5TGH - chains A and B; structure by X-ray diffraction, 2.80 A resolution.

== Chain A ==
Name: Sorting nexin-5
From: Homo sapiens
UniProt: Q9Y5X3 (SNX5_HUMAN); numbering as in UniProt (aligned over 22-170)
Sequence (152 residues; row label = number of the first residue in the row):
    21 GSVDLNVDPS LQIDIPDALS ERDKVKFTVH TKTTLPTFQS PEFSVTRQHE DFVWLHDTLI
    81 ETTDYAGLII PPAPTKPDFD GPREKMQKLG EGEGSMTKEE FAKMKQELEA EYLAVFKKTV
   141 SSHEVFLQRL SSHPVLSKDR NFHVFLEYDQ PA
Disordered / not traced: 21-29, 172
Construct notes: expression tag (21, 171-172)
Reported in the primary citation:
  - mutagenesis - F136A: abolished localization to chlamydial inclusion
  - conformationally variable residues (domain motion, loop rearrangement, side-chain flip): Asp43, Pro97, Arg103, Met106, Leu128, Tyr132, Leu133, Phe136
  - mutagenesis - E144A: unchanged binding to IncE (chain B)

== Chain B ==
Name: IncE
From: Chlamydia trachomatis
UniProt: B7SCI5 (B7SCI5_CHLTH); residue numbers follow UniProt; this construct covers 110-132
Sequence (23 residues; each row starts with the number of its first residue):
   110 NGPAVQFFKG KNGSADQVIL VTQ
Disordered / not traced: 110-111
Reported in the primary citation:
  - mutagenesis - F116D: abolished localization to endosomal structures
  - mutagenesis - K118A: unchanged binding to Sorting nexin-5 (chain A)
  - mutagenesis - Q115A: decreased binding to Sorting nexin-5 (chain A)

== Interface between chain A and chain B ==
Pairs across the interface (28):
  Ile35(A) - Lys118(B)  hydrogen bond (backbone-side chain)
  Pro36(A) - Phe117(B)
  Pro36(A) - Lys118(B)  hydrogen bond (backbone-backbone)
  Asp37(A) - Gln115(B)
  Asp37(A) - Phe116(B)
  Asp37(A) - Phe117(B)
  Ala38(A) - Gln115(B)
  Ala38(A) - Phe116(B)  hydrogen bond (backbone-backbone)
  Leu39(A) - Val114(B)
  Leu39(A) - Gln115(B)
  Leu39(A) - Val130(B)  hydrophobic
  Ser40(A) - Ala113(B)
  Ser40(A) - Val114(B)  hydrogen bond (backbone-backbone)
  Glu41(A) - Ala113(B)
  Glu41(A) - Gln132(B)  hydrogen bond
  Arg42(A) - Pro112(B)
  Arg42(A) - Gln132(B)  hydrogen bond
  Glu129(A) - Val127(B)
  Glu129(A) - Leu129(B)
  Tyr132(A) - Val114(B)  hydrophobic
  Leu133(A) - Phe116(B)  hydrophobic
  Leu133(A) - Val127(B)  hydrophobic
  Phe136(A) - Val114(B)
  Phe136(A) - Phe116(B)  hydrophobic
  Lys137(A) - Asp125(B)
  Val140(A) - Phe116(B)  hydrophobic
  Val140(A) - Lys118(B)
  Glu144(A) - Lys118(B)  salt bridge
Interface residues without a listed pair, chain A (16 interface residues in all): Asp34
Interface residues without a listed pair, chain B (13 interface residues in all): Gln126
Interface features reported in the paper:
  - pairs named by the authors: Tyr132(A)-Val114(B), Phe136(A)-Phe116(B), Phe136(A)-Val114(B), Val140(A)-Phe116(B) (hydrophobic contact), Glu144(A)-Lys118(B) (salt bridge), Val127(B)-Leu133(A)
  - interface residues, chain A: Tyr132(A), Leu133(A)
  - hot spots on chain A (mutagenesis) - L133D: abolished binding to IncE (chain B)
  - interface residues, chain B: Asp125(B), Leu129(B)
  - hot spots on chain B (mutagenesis) - V127D: abolished binding to Sorting nexin-5 (chain A)
  - hot spots on chain B (mutagenesis) - Q115A: decreased binding to Sorting nexin-5 (chain A)

== In short ==
16 residues of chain A face 13 of chain B across their interface, with 6 hydrogen bonds and 1 salt bridge.
Among the polar pairs are Glu144(A)-Lys118(B), Ile35(A)-Lys118(B) and Glu41(A)-Gln132(B). The paper describes
contacts between Tyr132(A) and Val114(B), Phe136(A) and Phe116(B) and Phe136(A) and Val114(B) among others; a
hydrophobic contact between Val140(A) and Phe116(B); a salt bridge between Glu144(A) and Lys118(B). From the
paper: F136A of chain A abolishes localization to chlamydial inclusion; interface residues Tyr132(A),
Leu133(A) and Asp125(B) among others; 7 substitutions were tested in all.
Here chain A is Sorting nexin-5 (Homo sapiens) and chain B is IncE (Chlamydia trachomatis). Entry 5TGH
(Structure of the SNX5 PX domain in complex with chlamydial protein IncE in space group P32) was determined by
X-ray diffraction.
